PDB entry 2VFD | X-ray diffraction, 1.40 A resolution | chains A and B

== Chain A (and B) ==
Name: Triosephosphate isomerase
Organism: Plasmodium falciparum
Notes: EC 5.3.1.1; chain B of this document is another copy of the same molecule, construct and numbering; everything in this record applies to it too
UniProtKB: Q07412 (TPIS_PLAFA); residue numbers follow UniProt; this construct covers 1-248
Amino-acid sequence (248 residues; each row starts with the number of its first residue):
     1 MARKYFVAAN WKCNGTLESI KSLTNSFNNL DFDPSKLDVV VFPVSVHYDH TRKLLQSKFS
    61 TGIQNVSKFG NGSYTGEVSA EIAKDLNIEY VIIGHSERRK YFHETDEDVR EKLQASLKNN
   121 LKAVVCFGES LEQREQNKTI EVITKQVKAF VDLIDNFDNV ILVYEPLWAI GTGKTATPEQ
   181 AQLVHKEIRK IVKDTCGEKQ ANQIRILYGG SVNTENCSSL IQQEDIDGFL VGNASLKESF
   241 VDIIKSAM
Unresolved in the structure: 1
Differences from the reference sequence: engineered mutation Ser96 (Phe in Q07412), Val163 (Ala in Q07412)
UniProt features mapped onto this chain:
  - active site: His95 (Electrophile), Glu165 (Proton acceptor)
  - binding site (D-glyceraldehyde 3-phosphate): Asn10, Lys12, Gly171, Leu230, Gly232, Asn233
  - mutagenesis: Ser73 (S73A: 3-fold decrease in substrate affinity; when associated with S-96), Leu167 (L167V: 3-fold decrease in substrate affinity; when associated with S-96)

== Chain A / chain B interface ==
Residue-residue contacts - 79 pairs, chain A then chain B:
  Asn10(A) - Thr75(B)  hydrogen bond
  Lys12(A) - Gly72(B)
  Lys12(A) - Ser73(B)
  Lys12(A) - Thr75(B)
  Cys13(A) - Asn71(B)
  Cys13(A) - Gly72(B)  hydrogen bond (backbone-backbone)
  Cys13(A) - Tyr74(B)
  Cys13(A) - Glu77(B)  hydrogen bond (side chain-backbone)
  Cys13(A) - Ser79(B)  hydrogen bond (side chain-backbone)
  Asn14(A) - Gly72(B)  hydrogen bond (side chain-backbone)
  Gly15(A) - Ile82(B)
  Thr16(A) - Asp85(B)
  Leu17(A) - Asp85(B)  hydrogen bond (backbone-side chain)
  Leu17(A) - Leu86(B)  hydrophobic
  Val44(A) - Glu77(B)
  Val44(A) - Val78(B)  hydrophobic
  Val44(A) - Ile82(B)  hydrophobic
  Ser45(A) - Ser45(B)  hydrogen bond
  Ser45(A) - Val46(B)
  Ser45(A) - Val78(B)
  Val46(A) - Ser45(B)
  Val46(A) - Val78(B)  hydrophobic
  Val46(A) - Ile82(B)  hydrophobic
  Val46(A) - Leu86(B)  hydrophobic
  His47(A) - Ile82(B)
  Asp49(A) - Asp49(B)
  Gln64(A) - Thr75(B)
  Gln64(A) - Gly76(B)  hydrogen bond (side chain-backbone)
  Phe69(A) - Tyr101(B)  hydrophobic
  Phe69(A) - Phe102(B)  hydrophobic
  Asn71(A) - Cys13(B)
  Gly72(A) - Lys12(B)
  Gly72(A) - Cys13(B)  hydrogen bond (backbone-backbone)
  Gly72(A) - Asn14(B)  hydrogen bond (backbone-side chain)
  Ser73(A) - Lys12(B)
  Ser73(A) - Glu97(B)
  Ser73(A) - Tyr101(B)
  Tyr74(A) - Cys13(B)
  Tyr74(A) - Glu97(B)  hydrogen bond (backbone-side chain)
  Tyr74(A) - Tyr101(B)  hydrophobic
  Thr75(A) - Asn10(B)  hydrogen bond
  Thr75(A) - Lys12(B)
  Thr75(A) - Gln64(B)
  Thr75(A) - His95(B)
  Thr75(A) - Glu97(B)  hydrogen bond
  Thr75(A) - Arg98(B)  hydrogen bond (backbone-side chain)
  Gly76(A) - Gln64(B)  hydrogen bond (backbone-side chain)
  Gly76(A) - Arg98(B)
  Glu77(A) - Cys13(B)  hydrogen bond (backbone-side chain)
  Glu77(A) - Val44(B)
  Glu77(A) - Arg98(B)  salt bridge
  Glu77(A) - Phe102(B)
  Val78(A) - Val44(B)  hydrophobic
  Val78(A) - Ser45(B)
  Val78(A) - Val46(B)  hydrophobic
  Ser79(A) - Cys13(B)  hydrogen bond (backbone-side chain)
  Ile82(A) - Cys13(B)
  Ile82(A) - Asn14(B)
  Ile82(A) - Gly15(B)
  Ile82(A) - Val44(B)  hydrophobic
  Ile82(A) - Val46(B)  hydrophobic
  Ile82(A) - His47(B)
  Asp85(A) - Thr16(B)
  Asp85(A) - Leu17(B)  hydrogen bond (side chain-backbone)
  Leu86(A) - Leu17(B)  hydrophobic
  Leu86(A) - Val46(B)  hydrophobic
  Leu86(A) - His47(B)
  His95(A) - Thr75(B)
  Glu97(A) - Ser73(B)
  Glu97(A) - Tyr74(B)  hydrogen bond (side chain-backbone)
  Glu97(A) - Thr75(B)  hydrogen bond
  Arg98(A) - Thr75(B)  hydrogen bond (side chain-backbone)
  Arg98(A) - Gly76(B)
  Arg98(A) - Glu77(B)  salt bridge
  Tyr101(A) - Phe69(B)  hydrophobic
  Tyr101(A) - Ser73(B)
  Tyr101(A) - Tyr74(B)  hydrophobic
  Phe102(A) - Phe69(B)  hydrophobic
  Phe102(A) - Glu77(B)
Other interface residues (no listed pair), chain A (37 interface residues in all): His50, Lys53, Ile63, Asn65, Gly70, Ile88
Other interface residues (no listed pair), chain B (36 interface residues in all): His50, Ile63, Asn65, Gly70, Ile88

== Overview ==
37 residues of chain A and 36 residues of chain B are in contact, with 21 hydrogen bonds and 2 salt bridges.
Among the polar pairs are Glu77(A)-Arg98(B), Asn10(A)-Thr75(B) and Cys13(A)-Glu77(B).
Both chains are Triosephosphate isomerase (Plasmodium falciparum). Entry 2VFD (Crystal structure of the F96S
mutant of Plasmodium falciparum triosephosphate isomerase) was determined by X-ray diffraction, deposited
together with 2VFE, 2VFF, 2VFG, 2VFH and 2VFI.
